PDB entry 3M99 | X-ray diffraction, 2.70 A resolution | chains B and C of the 4 polymer chains in the assembly

== Chain B ==
Protein: SAGA-associated factor 11
Organism: Saccharomyces cerevisiae
UniProt: Q03067 (SGF11_YEAST); numbering as in UniProt (aligned over 1-99)
Chain sequence (99 residues; row label = number of the first residue in the row):
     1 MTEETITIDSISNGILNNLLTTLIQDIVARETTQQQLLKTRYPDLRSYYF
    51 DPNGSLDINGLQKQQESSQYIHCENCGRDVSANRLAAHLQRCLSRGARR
Disordered / not traced: 1-6, 96-99
Bound ions: Zn2+: Cys73, His88, Cys92
Swiss-Prot annotation at these positions:
  - zinc finger: Ile71 to Cys92 (SGF11-type)
  - binding site (Zn(2+)): Cys73, Cys76, His88, Cys92
  - mutagenesis: Ile15 (I15A: Moerately decreases the affinity of SGF11 for SUS1), Asn18 (N18NA: Causes a dramatic decrease in the affinity of SGF11 for SUS1), Leu19 (L19LA: Causes a dramatic decrease in the affinity of SGF11 for SUS1), Asp57 (D57A: Reduces deubiquitination activity of the SAGA DUB module; when associated with A-60), Gly60 (G60A: Reduces deubiquitination activity of the SAGA DUB module; when associated with A-57), Arg84 (R84A: No effect), Leu85 (L85D: Strongly reduces deubiquitination activity of the SAGA DUB module), Ala86 (A86D: Moderately impairs deubiquitination activity of the SAGA DUB module), Leu89 (L89D: Strongly reduces deubiquitination activity of the SAGA DUB module), Arg91 (R91A: No effect)
Reported in the primary citation:
  - mutagenesis - D57A/G60A, L85D, A86D, A86D/L89D, L89D: decreased catalytic activity on Ub-AMC
  - mutagenesis - R84A, R84A/R91A, R91A: unchanged catalytic activity
  - mutagenesis - R84A, R84A/R91A: decreased catalytic activity
  - mutagenesis - L85D: decreased catalytic activity on Ub-H2B
  - mutagenesis - R84A, L85D, L89D: decreased growth in response to gcn5Delta
  - mutagenesis - A86D, R91A: decreased growth
  - mutagenesis - R84A/R91A, A86D/L89D: abolished growth

== Chain C ==
Protein: Protein SUS1
Organism: Saccharomyces cerevisiae
UniProt: Q6WNK7 (SUS1_YEAST); residue numbers follow UniProt; this construct covers 1-96
Chain sequence (96 residues; each row starts with the number of its first residue):
     1 MTMDTAQLKSQIQQYLVESGNYELISNELKARLLQEGWVDKVKDLTKSEM
    51 NINESTNFTQILSTVEPKALEMVSDSTRETVLKQIREFLEEIVDTQ
Disordered / not traced: 1-5
Swiss-Prot annotation at these positions:
  - cross-link: Lys68 (Glycyl lysine isopeptide (Lys-Gly) (interchain with G-Cter in ubiquitin))
  - mutagenesis: Glu18 to Gly20 (In sus1-10; dissociates from TREX-2 while leaving its interaction with SAGA intact), Gly37 to Trp38 (In sus1-11; impairs binding to both TREX-2 and SAGA), Val73 to Asp75 (In sus1-12; dissociates from TREX-2 while leaving its interaction with SAGA intact)

== How chain B and chain C interact ==
Contacting residue pairs (44; chain B residue first):
  Ile8(B) with Leu89(C)
  Asp9(B) with Arg86(C), salt bridge
  Ile11(B) with Lys9(C); Leu89(C), hydrophobic
  Ser12(B) with Leu82(C); Ile85(C); Arg86(C); Leu89(C)
  Asn13(B) with Arg78(C); Leu82(C)
  Ile15(B) with Gln13(C); Ile85(C), hydrophobic
  Leu16(B) with Arg78(C); Leu82(C), hydrophobic
  Asn17(B) with Leu70(C)
  Asn18(B) with Gln13(C)
  Leu19(B) with Tyr22(C); Ser26(C); Leu29(C), hydrophobic
  Leu20(B) with Leu70(C), hydrophobic; Val73(C), hydrophobic; Arg78(C)
  Thr21(B) with Glu66(C)
  Leu23(B) with Leu33(C), hydrophobic; Trp38(C), hydrophobic
  Ile24(B) with Trp38(C), hydrophobic; Glu66(C); Ala69(C), hydrophobic
  Gln25(B) with Phe58(C); Glu66(C)
  Ile27(B) with Val39(C), hydrophobic; Val42(C), hydrophobic; Lys43(C)
  Val28(B) with Thr46(C); Val65(C), hydrophobic
  Ala29(B) with Phe58(C), hydrophobic
  Glu31(B) with Lys43(C), salt bridge; Thr46(C); Lys47(C); Met50(C)
  Thr32(B) with Met50(C); Thr56(C)
  Gln35(B) with Met50(C)
  Lys39(B) with Glu54(C), salt bridge
Other interface residues (no listed pair), chain B (23 interface residues in all): Gln36
Other interface residues (no listed pair), chain C (31 interface residues in all): Ile12, Ile25, Ile61, Leu62, Val81

== Summary ==
Chain B and chain C form an interface of 23 and 31 residues respectively, with 3 salt bridges. Polar contacts
include Asp9(B)-Arg86(C), Glu31(B)-Lys43(C) and Lys39(B)-Glu54(C). From the paper: D57A/G60A, L85D and A86D of
chain B, among others, reduce catalytic activity on Ub-AMC; R84A, L85D and L89D of chain B reduce growth in
response to gcn5Delta; 8 substitutions were tested in all.
Chain B is SAGA-associated factor 11 and chain C is Protein SUS1, both from Saccharomyces cerevisiae; the
structure, Structure of the Ubp8-Sgf11-Sgf73-Sus1 SAGA DUB module, was determined by X-ray diffraction.
